PDB entry 4E96 | X-ray diffraction, 1.92 A resolution | chain A

== Chain A ==
Molecule: Bromodomain-containing protein 4
Source organism: Homo sapiens
UniProt: O60885 (BRD4_HUMAN); numbering as in UniProt (aligned over 44-168)
Sequence (127 residues; numbered 42 to 168; the number before each row is that of its first residue):
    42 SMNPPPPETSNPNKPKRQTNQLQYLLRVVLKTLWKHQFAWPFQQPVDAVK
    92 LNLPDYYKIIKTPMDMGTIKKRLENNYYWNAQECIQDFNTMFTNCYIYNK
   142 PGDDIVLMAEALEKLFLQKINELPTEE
Unresolved in the structure: 166-168
Construct notes: expression tag (42-43)
Small-molecule neighbours: PFi-1 (0NS; 2-methoxy-N-(3-methyl-2-oxo-1,2,3,4-tetrahydroquinazolin-6-yl)benzenesulfonamide): Trp-81, Pro-82, Phe-83, Val-87, Leu-92, Leu-94, Tyr-97, Cys-136, Tyr-139, Asn-140, Asp-145, Ile-146, Met-149
UniProt features mapped onto this chain:
  - site: Asn-140 (Acetylated histone binding)
  - cross-link: Lys-99 (Glycyl lysine isopeptide (Lys-Gly) (interchain with G-Cter in SUMO2))
  - natural variant: Asp-145 (D145G: Found in a patient with a neurodevelopmental syndrome; uncertain significance)
  - mutagenesis: Asn-140 (N140A: Abolishes binding to acetylated histones)
From the paper describing this entry:
  - binding site for PFi-1: Tyr-97, Asn-140

== Summary ==
Ligands of chain A: PFi-1. UniProt lists one mutagenesis site. The paper reports a binding site for PFi-1 at
Tyr-97 and Asn-140.
Chain A is Bromodomain-containing protein 4 (Homo sapiens); the structure, Crystal Structure of the first
bromodomain of human BRD4 in complex with the inhibitor PFi-1, was determined by X-ray diffraction, deposited
together with 4HBV, 4HBW, 4HBX and 4HBY.
